6RA3 - chains A and E of the 3 polymer chains in the assembly; structure by X-ray diffraction, 2.00 A resolution.

Chain A (and E):
Name: Putative dioxygenase (1H-3-hydroxy-4-oxoquinaldine 2,4-dioxygenase)
From: Mycobacteroides abscessus subsp. abscessus
Notes: chain E of this document is another copy of the same molecule, construct and numbering; everything in this record applies to it too
UniProtKB: A0A1M8M580 (A0A1M8M580_9MYCO); residues -1 to 267 here correspond to UniProt positions 1-269 (UniProt number = residue number + 2)
Sequence (269 residues; row label = number of the first residue in the row; numbers below 1 keep their minus sign (Met-1 is residue -1)):
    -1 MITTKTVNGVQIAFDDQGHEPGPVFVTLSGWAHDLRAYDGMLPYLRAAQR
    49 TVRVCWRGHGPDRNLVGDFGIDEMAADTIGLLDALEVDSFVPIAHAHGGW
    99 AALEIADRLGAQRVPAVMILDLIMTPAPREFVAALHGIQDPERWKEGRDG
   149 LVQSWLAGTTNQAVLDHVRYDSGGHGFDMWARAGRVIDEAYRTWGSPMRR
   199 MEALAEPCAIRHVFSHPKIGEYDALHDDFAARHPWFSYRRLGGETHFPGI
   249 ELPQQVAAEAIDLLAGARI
Not modelled in the structure: 266-267

How chain A and chain E interact:
Residue-residue contacts (27):
  Met-1(A) with Arg34(E)
  Ile0(A) with Pro59(E)
  Thr1(A) with Pro59(E); Arg61(E)
  Thr2(A) with Pro59(E), hydrogen bond (backbone-backbone); Asp60(E); Arg61(E), hydrogen bond (backbone-backbone); Asn62(E)
  Lys3(A) with Arg61(E), hydrogen bond (side chain-backbone); Asn62(E)
  Thr4(A) with Asn62(E), hydrogen bond (backbone-side chain)
  Asp14(A) with Tyr168(E); Gly171(E); Gly172(E), hydrogen bond (side chain-backbone)
  Gln15(A) with Tyr168(E)
  Gly16(A) with Arg167(E), hydrogen bond (backbone-backbone); Tyr168(E)
  His17(A) with Arg146(E), hydrogen bond; Val166(E); Arg167(E), hydrogen bond (side chain-backbone)
  Arg44(A) with Tyr168(E)
  Ala45(A) with Tyr168(E)
  Arg48(A) with Lys143(E)
  Glu84(A) with Trp142(E), hydrogen bond; Lys143(E), hydrogen bond (backbone-side chain); Gly174(E); Phe175(E), hydrogen bond (side chain-backbone)
Interface residues without a listed pair, chain A (16 interface residues in all): Phe12, Leu83
Interface residues without a listed pair, chain E (17 interface residues in all): Gly58, Leu63

In short:
Chain A and chain E form an interface of 16 and 17 residues respectively, with 11 hydrogen bonds. Polar
contacts include Lys3(A)-Arg61(E), Thr4(A)-Asn62(E) and Asp14(A)-Gly172(E).
Both chains are Putative dioxygenase (1H-3-hydroxy-4-oxoquinaldine 2,4-dioxygenase) (Mycobacteroides abscessus
subsp. abscessus). Entry 6RA3 (Structural basis for recognition and ring-cleavage of the Pseudomonas quinolone
signal (PQS) by AqDC in complex ...) was determined by X-ray diffraction together with 6RA2 and 6RB3 from the
same study.
